8WHA - chains I and L of the 12 polymer chains in the assembly; structure by electron microscopy, 4.05 A resolution (low resolution: residue-level contacts below are approximate; hydrogen-bond / salt-bridge calls are withheld).

[Chain I]
Molecule: sense strand (147-nt DNA)
Sequence (147 nucleotides; numbered 1 to 147; the number before each row is that of its first residue):
     1 ATCGAGAATC CCGGTGCCGA GGCCGCTCAA TTGGTCGTAG ACAGCTCTAG CACCGCTTAA
    61 ACGCACGTAC GCGCTGTCCC CCGCGTTTAA CCGCCCAAGG GGATTACTCC CTAGTCTCCA
   121 GGCACGTGTC AGATATATAC ATCCGAT
Not modelled in the structure: 1-4, 147

[Chain L]
Protein: ATP-dependent DNA helicase DDM1
Organism: Arabidopsis thaliana
Notes: EC 3.6.4.12
UniProt: Q9XFH4 (DDM1_ARATH); residues 1-764 here = UniProt positions 1-764
Chain sequence (765 residues; each row starts with the number of its first residue; numbering starts at 0):
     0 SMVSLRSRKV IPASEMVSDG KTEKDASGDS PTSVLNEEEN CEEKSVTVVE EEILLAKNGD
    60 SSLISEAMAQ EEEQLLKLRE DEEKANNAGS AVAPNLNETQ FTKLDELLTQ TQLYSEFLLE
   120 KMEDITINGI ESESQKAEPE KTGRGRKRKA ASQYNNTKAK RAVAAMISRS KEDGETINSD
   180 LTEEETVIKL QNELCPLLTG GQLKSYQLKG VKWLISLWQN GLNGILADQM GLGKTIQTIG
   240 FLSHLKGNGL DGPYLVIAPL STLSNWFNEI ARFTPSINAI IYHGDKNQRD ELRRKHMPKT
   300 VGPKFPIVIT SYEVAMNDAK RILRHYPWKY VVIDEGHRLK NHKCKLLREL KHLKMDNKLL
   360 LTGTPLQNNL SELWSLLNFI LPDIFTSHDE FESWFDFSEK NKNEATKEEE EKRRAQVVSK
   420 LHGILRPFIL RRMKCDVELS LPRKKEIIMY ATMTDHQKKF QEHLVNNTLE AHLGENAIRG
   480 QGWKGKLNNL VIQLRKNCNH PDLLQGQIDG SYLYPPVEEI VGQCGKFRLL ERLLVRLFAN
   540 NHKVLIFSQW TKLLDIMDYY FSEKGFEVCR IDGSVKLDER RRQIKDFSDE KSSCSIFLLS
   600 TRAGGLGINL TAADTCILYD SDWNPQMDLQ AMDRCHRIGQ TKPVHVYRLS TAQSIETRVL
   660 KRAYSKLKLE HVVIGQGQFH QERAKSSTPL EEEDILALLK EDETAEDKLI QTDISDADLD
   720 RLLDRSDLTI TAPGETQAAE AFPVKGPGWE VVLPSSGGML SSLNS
Not modelled in the structure: 0-202, 393-414, 677-764
Differences from the reference sequence: expression tag (0)
Residues lining bound ligands:
  - ADP (adenosine-5'-diphosphate): Lys-203, Tyr-205, Gln-206, Gly-230, Leu-231, Gly-232, Lys-233, Thr-234, Ile-235, Arg-271, Asn-608, Arg-636, Ile-637
  - beryllium trifluoride (BEF): Lys-233, Thr-234, Gly-606, Arg-633, Arg-636
Swiss-Prot annotation at these positions:
  - motif: Arg-145 to Gln-152 (Nuclear localization signal 1), Asp-333 to His-336 (DEAH box), Leu-429 to Val-436 (Nuclear localization signal 2)
  - binding site (ATP): Asp-227 to Thr-234

[Chain I / chain L interface]
Pairs across the interface - 13 pairs, chain I then chain L:
  DA52(I) with Asn-487(L)
  DC53(I) with Trp-549(L)
  DC54(I) with Trp-549(L); Thr-550(L)
  DG55(I) with Gly-572(L); Ala-602(L)
  DC56(I) with Leu-259(L); Glu-312(L); Gly-572(L); Arg-579(L)
  DT57(I) with Asp-284(L); Glu-312(L)
  DT58(I) with Asp-284(L)
Also at the interface, not in a pair above, chain L (15 interface residues in all): Ser-310, Val-313, Asn-316, Gln-548, Asp-571, Ser-573

[Summary]
7 residues of chain I face 15 of chain L across their interface. Ligands of chain L: beryllium trifluoride and
ADP. UniProt lists 8 ATP-binding residues on chain L.
Here chain I is sense strand (147-nt DNA) and chain L is ATP-dependent DNA helicase DDM1 (Arabidopsis
thaliana). Entry 8WHA (Structure of DDM1-nucleosome complex in the ADP-BeFx state with DDM1 bound to SHL2 and
SHL-2) was determined by electron microscopy (same publication as 8WH5, 8WH8, 8WH9 and 8WHB).
